Entry 8ZJC (electron microscopy, 2.50 A resolution); this record covers chains L and S of the 20 polymer chains in the assembly.

== Chain L ==
Name: COR1 isoform 1
Organism: Saccharomyces cerevisiae
UniProtKB: A0A6A5Q3X1 (A0A6A5Q3X1_YEASX); residues 27-457 here = UniProt positions 27-457
Amino-acid sequence (431 residues; numbered 27 to 457; the number before each row is that of its first residue):
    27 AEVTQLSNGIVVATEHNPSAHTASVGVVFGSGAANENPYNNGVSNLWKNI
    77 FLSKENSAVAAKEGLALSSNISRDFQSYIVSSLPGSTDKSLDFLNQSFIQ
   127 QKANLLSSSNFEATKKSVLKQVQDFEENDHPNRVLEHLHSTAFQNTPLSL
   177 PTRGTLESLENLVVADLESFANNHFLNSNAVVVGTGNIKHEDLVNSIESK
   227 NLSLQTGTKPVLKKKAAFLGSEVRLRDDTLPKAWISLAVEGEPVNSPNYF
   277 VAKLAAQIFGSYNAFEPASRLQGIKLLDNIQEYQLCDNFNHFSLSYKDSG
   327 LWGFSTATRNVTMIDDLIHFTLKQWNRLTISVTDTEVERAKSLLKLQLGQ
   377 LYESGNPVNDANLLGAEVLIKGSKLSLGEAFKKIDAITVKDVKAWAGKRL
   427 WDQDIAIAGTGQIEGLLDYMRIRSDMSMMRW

== Chain S ==
Name: Cytochrome b-c1 complex subunit 8
Organism: Saccharomyces cerevisiae
UniProtKB: A0A6A5PU80 (A0A6A5PU80_YEASX); numbering as in UniProt (aligned over 2-94)
Amino-acid sequence (93 residues; each row starts with the number of its first residue):
     2 GPPSGKTYMGWWGHMGGPKQKGITSYAVSPYAQKPLQGIFHNAVFNSFRR
    52 FKSQFLYVLIPAGIYWYWWKNGNEYNEFLYSKAGREELERVNV

== How chain L and chain S interact ==
Residue-residue contacts (30; chain L residue first):
  Leu245(L) - Ala33(S)  hydrophobic
  Gly246(L) - Val29(S)
  Gly246(L) - Ser30(S)  hydrogen bond (backbone-backbone)
  Ser247(L) - Ala28(S)
  Glu248(L) - Tyr27(S)
  Glu248(L) - Ala28(S)  hydrogen bond (backbone-backbone)
  Val249(L) - Ser26(S)
  Val249(L) - Tyr27(S)  hydrophobic
  Arg250(L) - Thr25(S)
  Arg250(L) - Ser26(S)  hydrogen bond (backbone-backbone)
  Leu251(L) - Thr25(S)
  Arg252(L) - Gln21(S)
  Arg252(L) - Ile24(S)
  Asp253(L) - Gln21(S)
  Asp253(L) - Lys22(S)  salt bridge
  Asp254(L) - Lys20(S)
  Asp254(L) - Gln21(S)  hydrogen bond (backbone-backbone)
  Thr255(L) - Lys22(S)
  Val337(L) - Gly14(S)
  Thr338(L) - Trp13(S)
  Thr338(L) - His15(S)
  Asp430(L) - Ser30(S)  hydrogen bond
  Asp430(L) - Tyr32(S)
  Glu440(L) - Gly14(S)
  Glu440(L) - His15(S)
  Glu440(L) - Met16(S)
  Tyr445(L) - Ser30(S)
  Met446(L) - Pro31(S)
  Met446(L) - Tyr32(S)  hydrophobic
  Arg449(L) - Tyr32(S)
Also at the interface, not in a pair above, chain L (20 interface residues in all): Gly441, Leu443
Also at the interface, not in a pair above, chain S (19 interface residues in all): Pro19, Gly23

== Summary ==
Chain L and chain S form an interface of 20 and 19 residues respectively, with 5 hydrogen bonds and 1 salt
bridge. Polar contacts include Asp253(L)-Lys22(S), Asp430(L)-Ser30(S) and Gly246(L)-Ser30(S).
Here chain L is COR1 isoform 1 and chain S is Cytochrome b-c1 complex subunit 8, both from Saccharomyces
cerevisiae. Entry 8ZJC (Cryo-EM structure of Saccharomyces cerevisiae bc1 complex) was determined by electron
microscopy.
